3J02 - chains A and B of the 16 polymer chains in the assembly; structure by electron microscopy, 8.00 A resolution (low resolution: residue-level contacts below are approximate; hydrogen-bond / salt-bridge calls are withheld).

== Chain A ==
Name: Lidless D386A Mm-cpn variant
Organism: Methanococcus maripaludis
Notes: fragment: Lidless Mm-cpn
UniProt: Q877G8 (Q877G8_METMP); the construct has insertions or renumbered stretches relative to UniProt, so the offset changes along the chain: 1-234 = UniProt 7-240; 241-491 = UniProt 269-519
Chain sequence (491 residues; each row starts with the number of its first residue):
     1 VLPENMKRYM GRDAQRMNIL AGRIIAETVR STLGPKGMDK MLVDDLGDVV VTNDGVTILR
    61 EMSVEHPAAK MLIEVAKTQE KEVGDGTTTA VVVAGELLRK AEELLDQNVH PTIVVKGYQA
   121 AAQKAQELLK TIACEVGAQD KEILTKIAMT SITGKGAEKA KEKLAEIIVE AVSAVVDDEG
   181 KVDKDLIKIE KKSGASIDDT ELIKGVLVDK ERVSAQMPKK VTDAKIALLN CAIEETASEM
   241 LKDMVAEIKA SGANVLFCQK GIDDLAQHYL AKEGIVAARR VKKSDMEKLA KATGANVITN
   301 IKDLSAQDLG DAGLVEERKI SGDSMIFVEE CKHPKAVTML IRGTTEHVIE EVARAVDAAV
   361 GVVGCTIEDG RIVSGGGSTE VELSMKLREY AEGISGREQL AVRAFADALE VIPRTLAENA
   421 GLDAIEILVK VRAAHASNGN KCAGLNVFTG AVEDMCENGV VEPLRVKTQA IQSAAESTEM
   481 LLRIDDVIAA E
Sequence notes: linker (235-240); engineered mutation Ala358 (Asp386 in Q877G8)

== Chain B ==
Name: Lidless D386A Mm-cpn variant
Organism: Methanococcus maripaludis
Notes: fragment: Lidless Mm-cpn
UniProt: Q877G8 (Q877G8_METMP); the construct has insertions or renumbered stretches relative to UniProt, so the offset changes along the chain: 492-725 = UniProt 7-240; 732-982 = UniProt 269-519
Chain sequence (491 residues; numbered 492 to 982; the number before each row is that of its first residue):
   492 VLPENMKRYM GRDAQRMNIL AGRIIAETVR STLGPKGMDK MLVDDLGDVV VTNDGVTILR
   552 EMSVEHPAAK MLIEVAKTQE KEVGDGTTTA VVVAGELLRK AEELLDQNVH PTIVVKGYQA
   612 AAQKAQELLK TIACEVGAQD KEILTKIAMT SITGKGAEKA KEKLAEIIVE AVSAVVDDEG
   672 KVDKDLIKIE KKSGASIDDT ELIKGVLVDK ERVSAQMPKK VTDAKIALLN CAIEETASEM
   732 LKDMVAEIKA SGANVLFCQK GIDDLAQHYL AKEGIVAARR VKKSDMEKLA KATGANVITN
   792 IKDLSAQDLG DAGLVEERKI SGDSMIFVEE CKHPKAVTML IRGTTEHVIE EVARAVDAAV
   852 GVVGCTIEDG RIVSGGGSTE VELSMKLREY AEGISGREQL AVRAFADALE VIPRTLAENA
   912 GLDAIEILVK VRAAHASNGN KCAGLNVFTG AVEDMCENGV VEPLRVKTQA IQSAAESTEM
   972 LLRIDDVIAA E
Sequence notes: linker (726-731); engineered mutation Ala849 (Asp386 in Q877G8)

== Chain A / chain B interface ==
Residue-residue contacts (27; chain A residue first):
  Val1(A) - Ser554(B)
  Pro3(A) - Asp536(B)
  Met6(A) - Val534(B)
  Met6(A) - Asp535(B)
  Met6(A) - Asp536(B)
  Pro67(A) - Met532(B)
  His110(A) - Lys527(B)
  His110(A) - Met529(B)
  His110(A) - Asn910(B)
  Pro111(A) - Met529(B)
  Thr112(A) - Lys527(B)
  Thr112(A) - Met529(B)
  Arg483(A) - Gly528(B)
  Arg483(A) - Met529(B)
  Arg483(A) - Asp530(B)
  Ile484(A) - Asp530(B)
  Asp485(A) - Met529(B)
  Asp485(A) - Asp530(B)
  Asp485(A) - Lys531(B)
  Asp486(A) - Lys531(B)
  Asp486(A) - Met532(B)
  Val487(A) - Met532(B)
  Ile488(A) - Met532(B)
  Ile488(A) - Leu533(B)
  Ile488(A) - Val534(B)
  Ala490(A) - Val534(B)
  Ala490(A) - Asp535(B)
Also at the interface, not in a pair above, chain A (16 interface residues in all): Arg8, Ala489
Also at the interface, not in a pair above, chain B (16 interface residues in all): Thr519, Val542, Met553, Glu909

== Overview ==
Chain A and chain B each contribute 16 residues to their interface.
Both chains are Lidless D386A Mm-cpn variant (Methanococcus maripaludis). Entry 3J02 (Lidless D386A Mm-cpn in
the pre-hydrolysis ATP-bound state) was determined by electron microscopy together with 3J03 from the same
study.
